7OAT - chains A and B of the 3 polymer chains in the assembly; structure by X-ray diffraction, 3.00 A resolution.

Chain A:
Name: Tether containing UBX domain for GLUT4
Source organism: Homo sapiens
UniProtKB: Q9BZE9 (ASPC1_HUMAN); residues 313-500 here = UniProt positions 313-500
Chain sequence (190 residues; each row starts with the number of its first residue):
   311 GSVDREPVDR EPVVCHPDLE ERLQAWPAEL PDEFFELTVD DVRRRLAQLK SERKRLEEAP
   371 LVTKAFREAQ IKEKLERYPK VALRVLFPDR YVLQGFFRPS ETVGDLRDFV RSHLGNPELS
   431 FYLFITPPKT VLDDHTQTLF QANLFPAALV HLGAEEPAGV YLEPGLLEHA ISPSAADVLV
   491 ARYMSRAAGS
Disordered / not traced: 311-318, 334-335, 367-371, 497-500
Construct notes: expression tag (311-312)
UniProt features mapped onto this chain:
  - modified residue: S500 (Phosphoserine)

Chain B:
Name: Transitional endoplasmic reticulum ATPase
Source organism: Homo sapiens
Notes: EC 3.6.4.6
UniProtKB: P55072 (TERA_HUMAN); numbering as in UniProt (aligned over 2-480)
Chain sequence (481 residues; row label = number of the first residue in the row; numbering starts at 0):
     0 GSASGADSKG DDLSTAILKQ KNRPNRLIVD EAINEDNSVV SLSQPKMDEL QLFRGDTVLL
    60 KGKKRREAVC IVLSDDTCSD EKIRMNRVVR NNLRVRLGDV ISIQPCPDVK YGKRIHVLPI
   120 DDTVEGITGN LFEVYLKPYF LEAYRPIRKG DIFLVRGGMR AVEFKVVETD PSPYCIVAPD
   180 TVIHCEGEPI KREDEEESLN EVGYDDIGGC RKQLAQIKEM VELPLRHPAL FKAIGVKPPR
   240 GILLYGPPGT GKTLIARAVA NETGAFFFLI NGPEIMSKLA GESESNLRKA FEEAEKNAPA
   300 IIFIDELDAI APKREKTHGE VERRIVSQLL TLMDGLKQRA HVIVMAATNR PNSIDPALRR
   360 FGRFDREVDI GIPDATGRLE ILQIHTKNMK LADDVDLEQV ANETHGHVGA DLAALCSEAA
   420 LQAIRKKMDL IDLEDETIDA EVMNSLAVTM DDFRWALSQS NPSALRETVV EVPQVTWEDI
   480 G
Disordered / not traced: 0-22, 429-433, 462-480
Construct notes: expression tag (0-1)
Modified / non-standard residues: K315 (N-trimethyllysine; M3L)
Residues lining bound ligands: ATP (adenosine-5'-triphosphate): D205, I206, G207, C209, P246, P247, G248, T249, G250, K251, T252, L253, D304, I380, H384, G408, A409, A412
UniProt features mapped onto this chain:
  - binding site (ATP): P247 to L253, N348, H384
  - modified residue: A2 (N-acetylalanine), S3 (Phosphoserine), S7 (Phosphoserine), S13 (Phosphoserine), S37 (Phosphoserine), K315 (N6,N6,N6-trimethyllysine), T436 (Phosphothreonine), S462 (Phosphoserine)
  - cross-link (Glycyl lysine isopeptide (Lys-Gly)): K8 (interchain with G-Cter in SUMO2), K18 (interchain with G-Cter in SUMO2)
  - natural variant: R95 (R95G: In IBMPFD1), G97 (G97E: In CMT2Y), I126 (I126F: In IBMPFD1; uncertain significance), R155 (R155C: In IBMPFD1; R155H: In FTDALS6 and IBMPFD1; R155L: In IBMPFD1; R155P: In IBMPFD1; R155S: In IBMPFD1), R159 (R159G: In FTDALS6; R159H: In IBMPFD1), A160 (A160T: In IBMPFD1; uncertain significance), E185 (E185K: In CMT2Y), R191 (R191Q: In FTDALS6 and IBMPFD1), L198 (L198W: In IBMPFD1), A232 (A232E: In IBMPFD1), I254 (I254F: In IBMPFD1; uncertain significance), I369 (I369T: In IBMPFD1; uncertain significance), 1 further natural variant entry in UniProt
  - mutagenesis: F52 to D55 (Abolishes interaction with NPLOC4; when associated with A-110), R53 (R53A: Minor effect on affinity for ATP and ADP), R86 (R86A: Strongly increased affinity for ATP. Strongly reduced affinity for ADP), Y110 (Y110A: Abolishes interaction with NPLOC4; when associated with 52-A--A-55), R113 to H115 (Severely reduced binding to DERL1), F131 (F131R: Severely reduced binding to DERL1), L140 (L140D: Severely reduced binding to DERL1), D179 (D179R: No effect on binding to DERL1), H183 (H183W: Severely reduced binding to DERL1), K251 (K251Q: Impairs ERAD degradation of HMGCR and does not inhibit interaction with RHBDD1; when associated with Q-524), E305 (E305Q: Defect in ubiquitin-dependent protein degradation by the proteasome; when associated with Q-578), K312 (K312A: Does not affect methylation by VCPKMT), 6 further mutagenesis entries in UniProt
From the paper describing this entry:
  - post-translational modification sites: K315

How chain A and chain B interact:
Pairs across the interface - 81 pairs, chain A then chain B:
  P327(A) - D107(B)
  P337(A) - L58(B)  hydrophobic
  P337(A) - K60(B)
  P337(A) - Q103(B)
  A338(A) - K60(B)  hydrogen bond (backbone-side chain)
  E339(A) - R64(B)  salt bridge
  L340(A) - K60(B)
  D342(A) - K62(B)
  D342(A) - K63(B)  salt bridge
  F344(A) - R25(B)  hydrogen bond (backbone-side chain)
  F344(A) - S101(B)
  F345(A) - K60(B)
  F345(A) - G61(B)
  F345(A) - K62(B)
  F345(A) - V99(B)
  F345(A) - S101(B)
  E346(A) - R25(B)
  E346(A) - K62(B)  salt bridge
  L347(A) - G97(B)
  L347(A) - D98(B)
  L347(A) - V99(B)  hydrophobic
  L347(A) - H226(B)
  L347(A) - L229(B)
  T348(A) - L229(B)
  V349(A) - L229(B)
  V349(A) - I233(B)
  D351(A) - R25(B)  salt bridge
  D351(A) - I27(B)
  V352(A) - L222(B)
  V352(A) - H226(B)
  V352(A) - L229(B)  hydrophobic
  R353(A) - I233(B)
  R354(A) - R25(B)
  R354(A) - I27(B)
  R354(A) - E80(B)
  R355(A) - V28(B)
  R355(A) - D29(B)  salt bridge
  R355(A) - G97(B)
  R355(A) - E221(B)  salt bridge
  R355(A) - L222(B)
  L356(A) - L222(B)  hydrophobic
  Q358(A) - I27(B)
  Q358(A) - E80(B)  hydrogen bond
  Q358(A) - K81(B)
  L359(A) - K217(B)
  K360(A) - E218(B)
  E362(A) - K81(B)  salt bridge
  E362(A) - R83(B)  salt bridge
  R363(A) - E218(B)  salt bridge
  R365(A) - T76(B)
  K384(A) - D75(B)  salt bridge
  Y388(A) - Q43(B)
  Y388(A) - D47(B)  hydrogen bond
  A392(A) - F52(B)
  R394(A) - F52(B)
  L396(A) - Y110(B)
  P398(A) - Y110(B)
  R400(A) - D107(B)  salt bridge
  R400(A) - V108(B)  hydrogen bond (side chain-backbone)
  R400(A) - K109(B)
  R400(A) - Y110(B)
  Y432(A) - E141(B)  hydrogen bond
  F434(A) - E141(B)
  T436(A) - I70(B)
  T436(A) - E141(B)
  T436(A) - A142(B)  hydrogen bond (side chain-backbone)
  P437(A) - D35(B)
  P437(A) - S37(B)
  P437(A) - V38(B)
  P437(A) - I70(B)
  P438(A) - D35(B)
  K439(A) - E141(B)  salt bridge
  N453(A) - R53(B)
  P456(A) - Q43(B)
  A457(A) - F52(B)
  A457(A) - R53(B)  hydrogen bond (backbone-backbone)
  A458(A) - F52(B)
  A458(A) - R53(B)
  L459(A) - R53(B)  hydrogen bond (backbone-backbone)
  L459(A) - G54(B)
  H461(A) - Y143(B)
Other interface residues (no listed pair), chain A (48 interface residues in all): D328, F455, D487, V490, A491
Other interface residues (no listed pair), chain B (55 interface residues in all): P23, Q50, L51, D55, L96, I100, L140, R144, A214, Q215, A232, V235

Summary:
The interface between chain A and chain B involves 48 residues on one side and 55 on the other, with 9
hydrogen bonds and 12 salt bridges. Polar pairs include E339(A)-R64(B), D342(A)-K63(B) and E346(A)-K62(B).
Bound to chain B: ATP. The paper reports a modification site at K315(B).
Chain A is Tether containing UBX domain for GLUT4 and chain B is Transitional endoplasmic reticulum ATPase,
both from Homo sapiens; the structure, Structural basis for targeted p97 remodelling by ASPL as prerequisite
for p97 trimethylation by METTL21D, was determined by X-ray diffraction, deposited together with 7OAS.
